PDB entry 6MOE | X-ray diffraction, 2.09 A resolution | chains A and D

[Chain A]
Name: E2 DARPin
From: synthetic construct
Notes: antibody fragment or engineered binder
Sequence (168 residues; numbered 1 to 168; the number before each row is that of its first residue):
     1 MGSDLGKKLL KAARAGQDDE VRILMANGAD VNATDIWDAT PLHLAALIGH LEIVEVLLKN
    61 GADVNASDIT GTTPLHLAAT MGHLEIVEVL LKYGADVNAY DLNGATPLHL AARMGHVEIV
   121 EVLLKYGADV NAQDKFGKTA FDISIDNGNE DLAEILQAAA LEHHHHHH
Not modelled in the structure: 1, 163-168

[Chain D]
Name: Erythropoietin receptor
From: Homo sapiens
UniProt: P19235 (EPOR_HUMAN); residues 8-225 here correspond to UniProt positions 32-249 (UniProt number = residue number + 24)
Sequence (229 residues; row label = number of the first residue in the row):
     3 FAGSADPKFE SKAALLAARG PEELLCFTER LEDLVCFWEE AASAGVGPGQ YSFSYQLEDE
    63 PWKLCRLHQA PTARGAVRFW CSLPTADTSS FVPLELRVTA ASGAPRYHRV IHINEVVLLD
   123 APVGLVARLA DESGHVVLRW LPPPETPMTS HIRYEVDVSA GQGAGSVQRV EILEGRTECV
   183 LSNLRGRTRY TFAVRARMAE PSFGGFWSAW SEPVSLLTPS DLDKEKAAA
Not modelled in the structure: 3-7, 224-231
Disulfides: C28-C38, C67-C83
Differences from the reference sequence: expression tag (3-7, 226-231); conflict Q52 (Asn76 in P19235), Q164 (Asn188 in P19235)
Curated features (UniProtKB/Swiss-Prot):
  - motif: W209 to S213 (WSXWS motif)
  - site: F93 (Required for ligand binding)

[How chain A and chain D interact]
Contacting residue pairs - 34 pairs, chain A then chain D:
  K11(A) - Q58(D)  hydrogen bond
  K11(A) - E60(D)
  K11(A) - D61(D)
  R14(A) - Q58(D)  hydrogen bond
  R14(A) - E60(D)  hydrogen bond (side chain-backbone)
  R14(A) - E97(D)  salt bridge
  R14(A) - V112(D)
  A15(A) - P95(D)  hydrophobic
  I36(A) - W64(D)
  W37(A) - S56(D)
  W37(A) - W64(D)
  W37(A) - R99(D)
  W37(A) - T101(D)
  A39(A) - R99(D)
  L44(A) - E97(D)
  L47(A) - H110(D)
  L47(A) - V112(D)  hydrophobic
  I48(A) - V112(D)  hydrophobic
  D68(A) - R99(D)  salt bridge
  T70(A) - R99(D)
  T70(A) - G105(D)
  T70(A) - P107(D)
  T72(A) - P107(D)
  D101(A) - P107(D)
  L102(A) - G105(D)
  L102(A) - A106(D)  hydrophobic
  N103(A) - A106(D)
  N103(A) - P107(D)  hydrogen bond (side chain-backbone)
  R113(A) - E24(D)
  M114(A) - E24(D)
  M114(A) - E25(D)
  K135(A) - S104(D)
  K135(A) - A106(D)
  N147(A) - E24(D)
Also at the interface, not in a pair above, chain A (23 interface residues in all): D35, I69, L77, M81
Also at the interface, not in a pair above, chain D (18 interface residues in all): R111

[Summary]
23 residues of chain A face 18 of chain D across their interface, with 4 hydrogen bonds and 2 salt bridges.
Polar contacts include R14(A)-E97(D), D68(A)-R99(D) and K11(A)-Q58(D).
Chain A is E2 DARPin (synthetic construct) and chain D is Erythropoietin receptor (Homo sapiens); the
structure, Monomeric DARPin E2 complex with EpoR, was determined by X-ray diffraction, deposited together with
6MOF, 6MOH, 6MOI, 6MOJ, 6MOK and 6MOL.
